PDB entry 3UTP | X-ray diffraction, 2.57 A resolution | chains D and E

Chain D:
Molecule: 1E6 TCR alpha chain
From: Homo sapiens
Amino-acid sequence (201 residues; row label = number of the first residue in the row):
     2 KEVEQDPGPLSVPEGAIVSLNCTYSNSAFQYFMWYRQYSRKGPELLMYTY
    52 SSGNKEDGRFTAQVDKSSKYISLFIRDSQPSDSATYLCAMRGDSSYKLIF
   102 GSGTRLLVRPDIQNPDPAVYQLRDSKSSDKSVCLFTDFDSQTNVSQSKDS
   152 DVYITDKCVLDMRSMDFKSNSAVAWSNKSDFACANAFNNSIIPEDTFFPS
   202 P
Not modelled in the structure: 201-202
Disulfides: Cys23-Cys89, Cys134-Cys184

Chain E:
Molecule: 1E6 TCR beta chain
From: Homo sapiens
Amino-acid sequence (246 residues; numbered 1 to 246; the number before each row is that of its first residue):
     1 DAGVIQSPRHEVTEMGQQVTLRCKPISGHDYLFWYRQTMMRGLELLIYFN
    51 NNVPIDDSGMPEDRFSAKMPNASFSTLKIQPSEPRDSAVYFCASSLWEKL
   101 AKNIQYFGAGTRLSVLEDLKNVFPPEVAVFEPSEAEISHTQKATLVCLAT
   151 GFYPDHVELSWWVNGKEVHSGVCTDPQPLKEQPALNDSRYALSSRLRVSA
   201 TFWQDPRNHFRCQVQFYGLSENDEWTQDRAKPVTQIVSAEAWGRAD
Disulfides: Cys23-Cys92, Cys147-Cys212

Chain D / chain E interface:
Contacting residue pairs (84; chain D residue first):
  Tyr32(D) with Asn103(E)
  Met34(D) with Asn103(E), hydrogen bond
  Tyr36(D) with Asn103(E), hydrogen bond (side chain-backbone); Gln105(E); Phe107(E), hydrophobic
  Gln38(D) with Gln37(E), hydrogen bond; Phe91(E)
  Arg41(D) with His10(E); Arg112(E); Val157(E); Glu158(E), salt bridge
  Lys42(D) with Phe91(E)
  Gly43(D) with Phe91(E); Gly108(E)
  Pro44(D) with Phe107(E)
  Leu46(D) with Asn103(E); Ile104(E), hydrophobic
  Tyr49(D) with Lys102(E)
  Arg92(D) with Leu100(E), hydrogen bond (side chain-backbone); Ala101(E); Asn103(E), hydrogen bond
  Ser96(D) with Tyr48(E), hydrogen bond
  Tyr97(D) with Tyr31(E); Tyr48(E); Trp97(E), hydrogen bond; Leu100(E), hydrophobic
  Lys98(D) with Leu45(E); Asp56(E); Ser58(E), hydrogen bond
  Leu99(D) with Gln105(E)
  Phe101(D) with Tyr35(E), hydrophobic; Leu43(E), hydrophobic
  Asp117(D) with His139(E), salt bridge
  Tyr121(D) with Ser133(E); Ala135(E); Glu136(E); His139(E)
  Gln122(D) with Ser133(E)
  Leu123(D) with Glu131(E); Thr144(E); Val146(E), hydrophobic
  Arg124(D) with Phe130(E); Glu131(E), hydrogen bond (backbone-backbone)
  Asp125(D) with Phe130(E)
  Ser126(D) with Val129(E), hydrogen bond (backbone-backbone); Glu131(E), hydrogen bond; Glu240(E), hydrogen bond (side chain-backbone)
  Lys131(D) with Phe130(E)
  Val133(D) with Phe130(E), hydrophobic
  Leu135(D) with Thr144(E)
  Thr137(D) with Arg197(E), hydrogen bond
  Asp138(D) with Arg197(E), salt bridge
  Ser151(D) with Gln182(E), hydrogen bond
  Tyr154(D) with Glu181(E), hydrogen bond (side chain-backbone)
  Ile155(D) with Leu179(E)
  Thr156(D) with Asp175(E); Ser193(E); Arg195(E), hydrogen bond
  Asp157(D) with Arg195(E)
  Cys159(D) with Cys173(E), disulfide; Thr174(E), hydrogen bond (side chain-backbone); Arg195(E)
  Val160(D) with Cys173(E), hydrogen bond (backbone-side chain)
  Leu161(D) with Gly171(E); Val172(E); Cys173(E), hydrophobic; Arg197(E)
  Asp162(D) with Ser170(E); Gly171(E), hydrogen bond (backbone-backbone)
  Met163(D) with Lys142(E); Ser170(E); Arg197(E); Val198(E)
  Arg164(D) with Ser170(E), hydrogen bond (backbone-side chain)
  Met166(D) with Ser199(E)
  Phe168(D) with Lys142(E); Arg197(E)
  Ser170(D) with Arg197(E)
  Ser172(D) with Arg195(E), hydrogen bond (backbone-side chain)
  Ala173(D) with Arg195(E)
  Val174(D) with Ser193(E); Arg195(E)
  Trp176(D) with Leu148(E), hydrophobic
  Phe198(D) with His139(E)
Other interface residues (no listed pair), chain D (49 interface residues in all): Ser165, Pro200
Other interface residues (no listed pair), chain E (56 interface residues in all): Phe33, Pro132, Glu134, Thr140, Asp155, Lys180, Ala191, Ala241
Cross-chain cystine bridges: Cys159(D)-Cys173(E)

Summary:
49 residues of chain D and 56 residues of chain E are in contact, with 1 disulfide bond, 21 hydrogen bonds and
3 salt bridges. Polar pairs include Arg41(D)-Glu158(E), Asp117(D)-His139(E) and Asp138(D)-Arg197(E).
Chain D is 1E6 TCR alpha chain and chain E is 1E6 TCR beta chain, both from Homo sapiens; the structure, 1E6
TCR specific for HLA-A*0201-ALWGPDPAAA, was determined by X-ray diffraction, deposited together with 3UTQ,
3UTS and 3UTT.
